Entry 8J48 (X-ray diffraction, 1.94 A resolution); this record covers chains A and C of the 4 polymer chains in the assembly.

# Chain A
Molecule: GATA transcription factor 18
Organism: Arabidopsis thaliana
UniProtKB: Q8LC79 (GAT18_ARATH); residue numbers follow UniProt; this construct covers 146-197
Chain sequence (52 residues; row label = number of the first residue in the row):
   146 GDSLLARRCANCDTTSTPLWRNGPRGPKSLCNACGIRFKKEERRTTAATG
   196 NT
Disordered / not traced: 146-151, 190-197
Bound ions: Zn2+: Cys154, Cys157, Cys176, Cys179
Curated features (UniProtKB/Swiss-Prot):
  - zinc finger: Ser148 (GATA-type)
  - mutagenesis: Gly180 (G180D: In han-21; reduced fertility. Coordinated apical shift of gene expression patterns in the basal proembryo; G180S: In han-2; reduced fertility ...)
From the paper describing this entry:
  - Zn2+ coordination: Cys154, Cys157, Cys176, Cys179
  - specificity-determining residues: Arg182, Lys185, Arg188

# Chain C
Molecule: Sequence-variable mosaic (SVM) signal sequence domain-containing protein
Organism: Onion yellows phytoplasma OY-M
UniProtKB: Q6YQ57 (Q6YQ57_ONYPE); numbering as in UniProt (aligned over 33-135)
Chain sequence (104 residues; numbered 32 to 135; the number before each row is that of its first residue):
    32 GAPHEERVGDMRIVNITFSDINSIKNFQPFSQYFDFTLTGPRYNGNIAQF
    82 AMIWKIKNPPHNLLGVFFDNNTRDDEDDKYTLEELKQMGNGAKNMYIFWQ
   132 YEQK
Disordered / not traced: 32-36
Differences from the reference sequence: expression tag (32)
From the paper describing this entry:
  - mutagenesis - T68K/I84M: abolished binding to GATA transcription factor 18 (chain A)
  - specificity-determining residues: Thr68, Ile84

# How chain A and chain C interact
Contacting residue pairs (24):
  Ser161(A) - Thr68(C)
  Thr162(A) - Thr68(C)
  Pro163(A) - Asp66(C)
  Pro163(A) - Thr68(C)
  Pro163(A) - Phe81(C)
  Leu164(A) - Phe81(C)  hydrophobic
  Arg166(A) - Gln80(C)  hydrogen bond (side chain-backbone)
  Asn177(A) - Asp66(C)  hydrogen bond
  Asn177(A) - Gln80(C)
  Asn177(A) - Phe81(C)  hydrogen bond (side chain-backbone)
  Asn177(A) - Ile84(C)
  Ala178(A) - Ile84(C)
  Ile181(A) - Gln80(C)
  Ile181(A) - Phe81(C)
  Ile181(A) - Ala82(C)  hydrophobic
  Ile181(A) - Ile84(C)  hydrophobic
  Arg182(A) - Arg73(C)
  Arg182(A) - Ile84(C)  hydrogen bond (side chain-backbone)
  Arg182(A) - Trp85(C)
  Arg182(A) - Asp108(C)  salt bridge
  Lys185(A) - Trp85(C)
  Lys185(A) - Asp106(C)  salt bridge
  Lys185(A) - Glu107(C)  salt bridge
  Arg188(A) - Asp106(C)  salt bridge
Also at the interface, not in a pair above, chain C (14 interface residues in all): Leu69, Ala79, Asp105
From the paper, about this interface:
  - residue pairs: Asn177(A)-Asp66(C) (hydrogen bond), Asn177(A)-Phe81(C) (backbone contact), Ile181(A)-Ile84(C) (hydrophobic contact), Arg182(A)-Asp108(C) (salt bridge), Lys185(A)-Asp106(C) (salt bridge), Lys185(A)-Glu107(C) (salt bridge), Arg188(A)-Asp106(C) (salt bridge)
  - hot spots on chain A (mutagenesis) - I181A, K185A: decreased binding to Sequence-variable mosaic (SVM) signal sequence domain-containing protein (chain C)
  - hot spots on chain C (mutagenesis) - D106A: decreased binding to GATA transcription factor 18 (chain A)

# Overview
The interface between chain A and chain C involves 11 residues on one side and 14 on the other, with 4
hydrogen bonds and 4 salt bridges. Among the polar pairs are Arg182(A)-Asp108(C), Lys185(A)-Asp106(C) and
Lys185(A)-Glu107(C). The paper describes a hydrogen bond between Asn177(A) and Asp66(C); a backbone contact
between Asn177(A) and Phe81(C); a hydrophobic contact between Ile181(A) and Ile84(C). From the paper: I181A
and K185A of chain A reduce binding to Sequence-variable mosaic (SVM) signal sequence domain-containing
protein (chain C); Zn2+ coordination by Cys154(A), Cys157(A) and Cys176(A) among others; 4 substitutions were
tested in all.
Here chain A is GATA transcription factor 18 (Arabidopsis thaliana) and chain C is Sequence-variable mosaic
(SVM) signal sequence domain-containing protein (Onion yellows phytoplasma OY-M). Entry 8J48 (Crystal
structure of OY phytoplasma SAP05 in complex with AtGATA18) was determined by X-ray diffraction (same
publication as 8J49, 8J4A and 8J4B).
